6AP1 - chains H and I of the 19 polymer chains in the assembly; structure by electron microscopy, 3.20 A resolution.

== Chain H (and I) ==
Name: Vacuolar protein sorting-associated protein VTA1
From: Saccharomyces cerevisiae (strain ATCC 204508 / S288c)
Notes: chain I of this document is another copy of the same molecule, construct and numbering; everything in this record applies to it too
Reference sequence: Q06263 (VTA1_YEAST); residue numbers follow UniProt; this construct covers 1-330
Sequence (330 residues; row label = number of the first residue in the row):
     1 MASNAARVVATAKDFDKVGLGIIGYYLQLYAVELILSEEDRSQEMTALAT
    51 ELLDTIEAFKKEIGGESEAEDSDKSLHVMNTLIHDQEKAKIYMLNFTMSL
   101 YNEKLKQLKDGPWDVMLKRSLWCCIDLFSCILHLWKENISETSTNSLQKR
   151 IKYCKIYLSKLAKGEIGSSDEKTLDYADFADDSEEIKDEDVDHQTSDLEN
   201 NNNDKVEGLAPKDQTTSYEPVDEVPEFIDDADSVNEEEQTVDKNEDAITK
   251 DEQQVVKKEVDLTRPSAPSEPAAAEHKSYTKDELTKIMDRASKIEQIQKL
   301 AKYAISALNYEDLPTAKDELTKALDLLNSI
Unresolved in the structure: 1-288
UniProt features mapped onto this chain:
  - region: Ser37 to Glu68 (Interaction with VSP60)
  - modified residue: Ser183 (Phosphoserine), Thr195 (Phosphothreonine), Ser233 (Phosphoserine)
  - mutagenesis: Trp122 (W122A: Abolishes interaction with VSP60 and DID2), Lys152 (K152A: Abolishes interaction with VSP60 and DID2), Lys299 (K299A: Abolishes interaction with VSP4), Lys302 (K302A: Abolishes interaction with VSP4), Tyr303 (Y303A: Abolishes interaction with VSP4, no effect on dimerization), Ser306 (S306A: Diminishes interaction with VSP4), Tyr310 (Y310A: Abolishes interaction with VSP4, no effect on dimerization), Glu311 (E311A: Abolishes interaction with VSP4 and dimerization), Asp312 (D312A: Abolishes interaction with VSP4 and dimerization), Leu320 (L320E: Abolishes dimerization), Lys322 (K322A: No effect on interaction with VSP4), Leu327 (L327E: Abolishes dimerization)

== How chain H and chain I interact ==
Pairs across the interface (36; chain H residue first):
  Arg290(H) - Glu311(I)  salt bridge
  Ile294(H) - Leu308(I)
  Ile297(H) - Leu308(I)  hydrophobic
  Ile297(H) - Leu320(I)  hydrophobic
  Gln298(H) - Ile305(I)
  Gln298(H) - Leu308(I)
  Gln298(H) - Asn309(I)  hydrogen bond
  Ala301(H) - Ile305(I)  hydrophobic
  Lys302(H) - Ile305(I)
  Ile305(H) - Gln298(I)  hydrogen bond (backbone-side chain)
  Ile305(H) - Ala301(I)  hydrophobic
  Ile305(H) - Lys302(I)
  Leu308(H) - Ile294(I)
  Leu308(H) - Ile297(I)  hydrophobic
  Leu308(H) - Gln298(I)
  Asn309(H) - Gln298(I)  hydrogen bond
  Glu311(H) - Arg290(I)  salt bridge
  Glu311(H) - Ile294(I)
  Leu313(H) - Arg290(I)
  Leu313(H) - Leu327(I)  hydrophobic
  Leu313(H) - Ile330(I)  hydrophobic
  Ala316(H) - Leu327(I)  hydrophobic
  Lys317(H) - Leu324(I)
  Lys317(H) - Leu327(I)  hydrogen bond (side chain-backbone)
  Lys317(H) - Asn328(I)
  Leu320(H) - Leu320(I)  hydrophobic
  Leu320(H) - Leu327(I)  hydrophobic
  Thr321(H) - Leu324(I)
  Leu324(H) - Lys317(I)
  Leu324(H) - Thr321(I)
  Leu327(H) - Leu313(I)  hydrophobic
  Leu327(H) - Ala316(I)  hydrophobic
  Leu327(H) - Lys317(I)  hydrogen bond (backbone-side chain)
  Leu327(H) - Leu320(I)  hydrophobic
  Asn328(H) - Lys317(I)
  Ile330(H) - Leu313(I)  hydrophobic

== Summary ==
The chain H/chain I interface involves 19 residues from each chain; the contacts include 5 hydrogen bonds and
2 salt bridges. Polar pairs include Arg290(H)-Glu311(I), Gln298(H)-Asn309(I) and Ile305(H)-Gln298(I). UniProt
lists 12 mutagenesis sites on chain H.
Chain H and chain I are both Vacuolar protein sorting-associated protein VTA1 (Saccharomyces cerevisiae
(strain ATCC 204508 / S288c)); the structure, Vps4p-Vta1p complex with peptide binding to the central pore of
Vps4p, was determined by electron microscopy (same publication as 6BMF).
